Entry 9K9V (electron microscopy, 3.00 A resolution); this record covers chains A and C of the 5 polymer chains in the assembly.

# Chain A
Name: DNA polymerase
Organism: Monkeypox virus
Notes: EC 2.7.7.7
UniProt: A0A7H0DN44 (DPOL_MONPV); numbering as in UniProt (aligned over 1-1006)
Amino-acid sequence (1031 residues; each row starts with the number of its first residue; numbers below 1 keep their minus sign (Met-24 is residue -24)):
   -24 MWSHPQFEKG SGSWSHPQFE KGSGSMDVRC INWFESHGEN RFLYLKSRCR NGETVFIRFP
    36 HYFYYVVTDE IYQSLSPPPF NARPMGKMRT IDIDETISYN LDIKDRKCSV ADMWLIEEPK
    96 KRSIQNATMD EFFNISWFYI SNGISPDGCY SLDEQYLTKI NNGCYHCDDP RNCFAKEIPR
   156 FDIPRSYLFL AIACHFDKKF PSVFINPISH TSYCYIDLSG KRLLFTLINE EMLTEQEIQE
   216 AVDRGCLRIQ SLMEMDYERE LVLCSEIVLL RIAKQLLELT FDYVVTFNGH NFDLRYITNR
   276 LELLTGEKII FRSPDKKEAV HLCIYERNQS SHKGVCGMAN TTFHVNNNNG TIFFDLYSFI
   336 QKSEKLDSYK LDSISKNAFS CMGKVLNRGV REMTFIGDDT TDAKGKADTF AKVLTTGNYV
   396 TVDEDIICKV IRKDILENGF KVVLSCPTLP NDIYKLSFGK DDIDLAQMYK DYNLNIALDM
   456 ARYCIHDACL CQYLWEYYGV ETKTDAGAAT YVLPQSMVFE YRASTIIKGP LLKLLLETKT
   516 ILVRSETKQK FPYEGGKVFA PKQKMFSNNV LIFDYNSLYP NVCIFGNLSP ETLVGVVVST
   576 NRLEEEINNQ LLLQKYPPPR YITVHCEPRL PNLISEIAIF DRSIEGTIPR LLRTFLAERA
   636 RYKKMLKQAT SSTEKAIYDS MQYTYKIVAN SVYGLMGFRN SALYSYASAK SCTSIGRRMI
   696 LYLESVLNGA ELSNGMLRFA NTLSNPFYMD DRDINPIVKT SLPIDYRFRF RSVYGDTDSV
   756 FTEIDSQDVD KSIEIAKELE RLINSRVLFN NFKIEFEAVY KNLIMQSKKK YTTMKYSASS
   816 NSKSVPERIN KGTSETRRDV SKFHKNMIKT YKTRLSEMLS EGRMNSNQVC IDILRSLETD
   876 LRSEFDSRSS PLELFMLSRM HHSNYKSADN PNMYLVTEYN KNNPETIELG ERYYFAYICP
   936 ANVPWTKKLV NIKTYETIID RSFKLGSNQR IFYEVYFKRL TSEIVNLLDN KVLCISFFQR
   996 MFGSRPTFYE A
Unresolved in the structure: -24 to 0, 305-314, 528-531, 1005-1006
Differences from the reference sequence: initiating methionine (-24); expression tag (-23 to 0); conflict Phe108 (Leu in A0A7H0DN44); engineered mutation Ala166 (Asp in A0A7H0DN44), Ala168 (Glu in A0A7H0DN44)

# Chain C
Name: DNA polymerase processivity factor
Organism: Monkeypox virus
UniProt: Q5IXP2 (Q5IXP2_MONPV); residues 1-426 here = UniProt positions 1-426
Amino-acid sequence (426 residues; numbered 1 to 426; the number before each row is that of its first residue):
     1 MTSSADLTNL KELLSLYKSL RFSDSVAIEK YNSLVEWGTS TYWKIGVQKV TNVETSISDY
    61 YDEVKNKPFN IDPGYYIFLP VYFGSVFIYS KGKNMVELGS GNSFQIPDEI RSACNKVLDS
   121 DNGIDFLRFV LLNNRWIMED AISKYQSPVN IFKLASEYGL NIPNYLEIEI EEDTLFDDEL
   181 YSIMERSFDD TFPKISISYI KLGELKRQVV DFFKFSFMYI ESIKVDRIGD NIFIPSVITK
   241 SGKKILVKDV DHLIRSKVRE HTFVKVKKKN TFSILYDYDG NGTETRGEVI KRIIDTIGRD
   301 YYVNGKYFSK VGIAGLKQLT NKLDINECAT VDELVDEINK SGTVKRKIKN QSVFDLSREC
   361 LGYPEADFIT LVNNMRFKIE NCKVVNFNIE NTNCLNNPSI ETIYGNFNQF VSIFNTVTDV
   421 KKRLFE
Unresolved in the structure: 48-56, 426

# How chain A and chain C interact
Residue-residue contacts (18; chain A residue first):
  Thr575(A) - Asn373(C)  hydrogen bond (backbone-side chain)
  Asn576(A) - Phe354(C)
  Asn576(A) - Ile369(C)
  Asn576(A) - Val372(C)
  Asn576(A) - Asn373(C)
  Arg577(A) - Val372(C)
  Arg577(A) - Asn373(C)  hydrogen bond (backbone-side chain)
  Arg577(A) - Met375(C)
  Arg577(A) - Arg376(C)
  Leu578(A) - Phe354(C)  hydrophobic
  Leu578(A) - Val372(C)  hydrophobic
  Leu578(A) - Phe377(C)  hydrophobic
  Glu581(A) - Arg376(C)  salt bridge
  Glu581(A) - Ile379(C)
  Ile582(A) - Ile379(C)  hydrophobic
  Leu586(A) - Cys382(C)  hydrophobic
  Gln589(A) - Cys382(C)
  Ile609(A) - Asn373(C)
Interface residues without a listed pair, chain A (10 interface residues in all): Glu579
Interface residues without a listed pair, chain C (12 interface residues in all): Ser352, Asn374, Val384

# Overview
The interface between chain A and chain C involves 10 residues on one side and 12 on the other; the contacts
include 2 hydrogen bonds and 1 salt bridge. Polar contacts include Glu581(A)-Arg376(C), Thr575(A)-Asn373(C)
and Arg577(A)-Asn373(C).
Here chain A is DNA polymerase and chain C is DNA polymerase processivity factor, both from Monkeypox virus.
Entry 9K9V (MPXV DNA polymerase complex in editing state 2) was determined by electron microscopy, deposited
together with 9K9R, 9K9S, 9K9T and 9K9U.
